8G6L - chains A and D of the 7 polymer chains in the assembly; structure by electron microscopy, 3.30 A resolution.

Chain A (and D):
Name: Capsid protein
Source organism: Human immunodeficiency virus 1
Notes: chain D of this document is another copy of the same molecule, construct and numbering; everything in this record applies to it too
UniProtKB: B6DRA0 (B6DRA0_9HIV1); residues 1-231 here correspond to UniProt positions 133-363 (UniProt number = residue number + 132)
Sequence (238 residues; each row starts with the number of its first residue; numbering starts at 0):
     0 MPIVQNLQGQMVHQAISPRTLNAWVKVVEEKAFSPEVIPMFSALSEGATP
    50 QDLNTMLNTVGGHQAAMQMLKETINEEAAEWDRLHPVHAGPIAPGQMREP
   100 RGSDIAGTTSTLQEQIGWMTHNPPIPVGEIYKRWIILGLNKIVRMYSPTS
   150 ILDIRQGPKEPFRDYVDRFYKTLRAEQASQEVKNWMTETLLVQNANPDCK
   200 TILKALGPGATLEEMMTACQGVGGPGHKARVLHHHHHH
Disordered / not traced: 0-11, 86-95, 221-237
Sequence notes: initiating methionine (0); expression tag (232-237)

Chain A / chain D interface:
Contacting residue pairs (35):
  H12(A) with E45(D), salt bridge
  A14(A) with E45(D)
  P17(A) with T19(D); L43(D), hydrophobic
  R18(A) with R18(D)
  L20(A) with A42(D), hydrophobic
  Q50(A) with E45(D)
  T54(A) with A42(D)
  N57(A) with P38(D); R173(D), hydrogen bond (backbone-side chain)
  T58(A) with E35(D); M39(D)
  V59(A) with R173(D), hydrogen bond (backbone-side chain)
  G60(A) with E35(D)
  H62(A) with D166(D)
  Q63(A) with D166(D); Y169(D); K170(D); R173(D)
  A64(A) with V165(D), hydrophobic; D166(D), hydrogen bond (backbone-side chain); L211(D)
  Q67(A) with Y169(D); L211(D)
  M68(A) with L211(D), hydrophobic; E212(D); M215(D), hydrophobic
  E71(A) with T210(D); L211(D), hydrogen bond (side chain-backbone); E212(D)
  T72(A) with E212(D)
  K140(A) with E212(D)
  M144(A) with R162(D); M215(D), hydrophobic
  Y145(A) with R162(D)
Interface residues without a listed pair, chain A (22 interface residues in all): E75
Interface residues without a listed pair, chain D (20 interface residues in all): T186, T216

Summary:
The interface between chain A and chain D involves 22 residues on one side and 20 on the other; the contacts
include 4 hydrogen bonds and 1 salt bridge. Polar pairs include H12(A)-E45(D), N57(A)-R173(D) and
V59(A)-R173(D).
Both chains are Capsid protein (Human immunodeficiency virus 1). Entry 8G6L (HIV-1 capsid lattice bound to
IP6, pH 6.2) was determined by electron microscopy (same publication as 8G6K, 8G6M, 8G6N and 8G6O).
